Entry 6YBQ (electron microscopy, 1.96 A resolution); this record covers chains A and G of the 12 polymer chains in the assembly.

# Chain A
Name: Propionyl-CoA carboxylase beta chain
Organism: Methylorubrum extorquens (strain ATCC 14718 / DSM 1338 / JCM 2805 / NCIMB 9133 / AM1)
Notes: EC 6.4.1.3
UniProtKB: C5AP75 (C5AP75_METEA); numbering as in UniProt (aligned over 1-510)
Chain sequence (510 residues; numbered 1 to 510; the number before each row is that of its first residue):
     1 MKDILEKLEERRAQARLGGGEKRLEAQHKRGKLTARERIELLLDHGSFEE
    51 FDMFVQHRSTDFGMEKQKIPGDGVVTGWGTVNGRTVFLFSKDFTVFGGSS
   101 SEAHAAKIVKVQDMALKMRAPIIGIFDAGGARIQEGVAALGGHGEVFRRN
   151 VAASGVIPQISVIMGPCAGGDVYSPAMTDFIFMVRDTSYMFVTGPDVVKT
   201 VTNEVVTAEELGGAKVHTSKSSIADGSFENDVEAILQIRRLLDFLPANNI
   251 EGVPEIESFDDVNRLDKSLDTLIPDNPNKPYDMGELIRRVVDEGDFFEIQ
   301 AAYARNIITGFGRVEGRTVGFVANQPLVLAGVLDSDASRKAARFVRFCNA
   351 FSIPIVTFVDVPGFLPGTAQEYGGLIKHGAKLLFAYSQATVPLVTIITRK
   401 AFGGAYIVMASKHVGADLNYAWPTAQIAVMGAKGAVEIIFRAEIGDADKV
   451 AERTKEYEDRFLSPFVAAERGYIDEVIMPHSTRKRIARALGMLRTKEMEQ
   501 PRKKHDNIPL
Disordered / not traced: 1-4
Sequence notes: engineered mutation S100 (Leu in C5AP75), H143 (Tyr in C5AP75), I407 (Asp in C5AP75), V450 (Ile in C5AP75), R502 (Trp in C5AP75)
Residues lining bound ligands:
  - BTI (5-(hexahydro-2-oxo-1H-thieno[3,4-d]imidazol-6-yl)pentanal), molecule 1: T193, V197, T200, V201
  - BTI, molecule 2: V332, P362, G363, F364, P366
  - coenzyme A (COA), molecule 1: R23, F93, F96, G97, S99, A128, G129, G130, A131, R132, I133, Q134, P166, A168, Y189, D196
  - coenzyme A (COA), molecule 2: M430, I438, R441
What the authors report for this chain:
  - contacts within the chain: H143-D171 (hydrogen bond)
  - specificity-determining residues: H143 (proposed by the authors, not directly observed)
  - conformationally variable residues (loop rearrangement): K496 to K503

# Chain G
Name: Propionyl-CoA carboxylase alpha subunit
Organism: Methylorubrum extorquens (strain ATCC 14718 / DSM 1338 / JCM 2805 / NCIMB 9133 / AM1)
Notes: EC 6.4.1.3
UniProtKB: C5AWU5 (C5AWU5_METEA); residues 1-667 here = UniProt positions 1-667
Chain sequence (667 residues; each row starts with the number of its first residue):
     1 MFDKILIANRGEIACRIIKTAQKMGIKTVAVYSDADRDAVHVAMADEAVH
    51 IGPAPAAQSYLLIEKIIDACKQTGAQAVHPGYGFLSERESFPKALAEAGI
   101 VFIGPNPGAIAAMGDKIESKKAAAAAEVSTVPGFLGVIESPEHAVTIADE
   151 IGYPVMIKASAGGGGKGMRIAESADEVAEGFARAKSEASSSFGDDRVFVE
   201 KFITDPRHIEIQVIGDKHGNVIYLGERECSIQRRNQKVIEEAPSPLLDEE
   251 TRRKMGEQAVALAKAVNYDSAGTVEFVAGQDKSFYFLEMNTRLQVEHPVT
   301 EMITGLDLVELMIRVAAGEKLPLSQDQVKLDGWAVESRVYAEDPTRNFLP
   351 SIGRLTTYQPPEEGPLGGAIVRNDTGVEEGGEIAIHYDPMIAKLVTWAPT
   401 RLEAIEAQATALDAFAIEGIRHNIPFLATLMAHPRWRDGRLSTGFIKEEF
   451 PEGFIAPEPEGPVAHRLAAVAAAIDHKLNIRKRGISGQMRDPSLLTFQRE
   501 RVVVLSGQRFNVTVDPDGDDLLVTFDDGTTAPVRSAWRPGAPVWSGTVGD
   551 QSVAIQVRPLLNGVFLQHAGAAAEARVFTRREAELADLMPVKENAGSGKQ
   601 LLCPMPGLVKQIMVSEGQEVKNGEPLAIVEAMKMENVLRAERDGTISKIA
   651 AKEGDSLAVDAVILEFA
Disordered / not traced: 1-458, 667
Covalently attached groups: 5-(hexahydro-2-oxo-1H-thieno[3,4-d]imidazol-6-yl)pentanal (BTI) linked to K633

# Chain A / chain G interface
Contacting residue pairs - 56 pairs, chain A then chain G:
  H28(A) - L588(G)
  G31(A) - M589(G)
  L33(A) - L588(G)  hydrophobic
  L33(A) - M589(G)  hydrophobic
  E40(A) - R581(G)  salt bridge
  L41(A) - E582(G)
  W78(A) - M489(G)  hydrophobic
  T80(A) - M489(G)
  N82(A) - K482(G)  hydrogen bond (side chain-backbone)
  N82(A) - R483(G)
  N82(A) - I485(G)
  N82(A) - Q488(G)
  G83(A) - Q488(G)
  G83(A) - M489(G)  hydrogen bond (backbone-backbone)
  R84(A) - S486(G)
  R84(A) - G487(G)
  T85(A) - M489(G)  hydrogen bond
  R185(A) - K592(G)  hydrogen bond (backbone-side chain)
  D186(A) - K592(G)  salt bridge
  E229(A) - K592(G)  hydrogen bond (backbone-side chain)
  N230(A) - M589(G)
  V232(A) - M589(G)  hydrophobic
  E233(A) - L561(G)
  E233(A) - N562(G)
  L236(A) - N562(G)
  Q237(A) - L561(G)
  Q237(A) - N562(G)
  D243(A) - K482(G)
  D243(A) - I485(G)
  P254(A) - I485(G)  hydrophobic
  P254(A) - S486(G)
  E255(A) - I485(G)
  E255(A) - S486(G)  hydrogen bond (backbone-side chain)
  I256(A) - I485(G)  hydrophobic
  E257(A) - R481(G)  hydrogen bond (backbone-side chain)
  F259(A) - K477(G)
  F259(A) - R481(G)
  F259(A) - R538(G)  hydrogen bond (backbone-side chain)
  F259(A) - P539(G)  hydrophobic
  P277(A) - M634(G)
  N278(A) - K633(G)
  N278(A) - M634(G)
  N278(A) - E635(G)  hydrogen bond (backbone-backbone)
  K279(A) - M634(G)
  K279(A) - E635(G)  salt bridge
  P280(A) - M634(G)
  P280(A) - E635(G)
  E293(A) - R481(G)  salt bridge
  E293(A) - P539(G)
  E293(A) - G540(G)
  P326(A) - M634(G)
  L327(A) - N636(G)
  L329(A) - M632(G)
  A330(A) - M632(G)
  A330(A) - M634(G)  hydrophobic
  L365(A) - M632(G)  hydrophobic
Also at the interface, not in a pair above, chain A (42 interface residues in all): E37, H45, D231, R240, S258, V332, K433
Also at the interface, not in a pair above, chain G (32 interface residues in all): I480, G484, Q498, F578, L585, A586, P590, E630

# In short
Chain A and chain G form an interface of 42 and 32 residues respectively, with 9 hydrogen bonds and 4 salt
bridges. Polar contacts include E40(A)-R581(G), D186(A)-K592(G) and K279(A)-E635(G). Ligands of chain A:
coenzyme A and compound BTI. Covalently linked compound BTI: at K633(G). From the paper: the specificity
determinant H143(A); conformational variability at K496(A).
Here chain A is Propionyl-CoA carboxylase beta chain and chain G is Propionyl-CoA carboxylase alpha subunit,
both from Methylorubrum extorquens (strain ATCC 14718 / DSM 1338 / JCM 2805 / NCIMB 9133 / AM1). Entry 6YBQ
(Engineered glycolyl-CoA carboxylase (quintuple mutant) with bound CoA) was determined by electron microscopy
(same publication as 6YBP).
